7O72 - chains N and R of the 30 polymer chains in the assembly; structure by electron microscopy, 3.40 A resolution.

== Chain N ==
Molecule: Non-template DNA
Sequence (106 nucleotides; each row starts with the number of its first residue):
     1 CGAGAACAGT AGCACGCTGT GTATATAATA GCTATGGAAC GTTCGATTCA CCTCCGATGT
    61 GTGTTGTACA TACATAAAAA TATCATAGCA CAACTGCGCT GTGTCA
Disordered / not traced: 1-10, 76-106

== Chain R ==
Protein: Transcription initiation factor IIF subunit beta
Organism: Saccharomyces cerevisiae S288C
Notes: EC 3.6.4.12
UniProt: P41896 (T2FB_YEAST); residue numbers follow UniProt; this construct covers 1-400
Chain sequence (400 residues; numbered 1 to 400; the number before each row is that of its first residue):
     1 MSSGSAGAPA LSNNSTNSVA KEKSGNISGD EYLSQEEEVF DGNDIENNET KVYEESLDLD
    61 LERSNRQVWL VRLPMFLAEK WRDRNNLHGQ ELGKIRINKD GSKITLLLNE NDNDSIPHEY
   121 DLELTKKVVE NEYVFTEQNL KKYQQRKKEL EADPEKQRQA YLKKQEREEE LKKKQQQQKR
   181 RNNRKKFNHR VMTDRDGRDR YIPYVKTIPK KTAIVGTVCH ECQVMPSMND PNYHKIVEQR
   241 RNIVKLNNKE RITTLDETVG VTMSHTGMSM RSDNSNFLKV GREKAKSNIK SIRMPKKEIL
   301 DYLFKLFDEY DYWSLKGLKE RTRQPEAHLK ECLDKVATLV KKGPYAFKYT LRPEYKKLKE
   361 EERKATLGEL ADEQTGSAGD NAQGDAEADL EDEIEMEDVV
Disordered / not traced: 1-37, 145-197, 341-347, 359-400
Curated features (UniProtKB/Swiss-Prot):
  - modified residue (Phosphoserine): Ser-28, Ser-34, Ser-56

== Chain N / chain R interface ==
Residue-residue contacts (10; chain N residue first):
  DA30(N) / Ile-292(R)  phosphate contact
  DG31(N) / Lys-290(R)  phosphate contact
  DG31(N) / Ser-291(R)  sugar contact
  DG31(N) / Ile-292(R)  phosphate contact
  DG31(N) / Arg-293(R)  hydrogen bond to the phosphate
  DG31(N) / Pro-325(R)  phosphate contact
  DC32(N) / Lys-290(R)  phosphate contact
  DC32(N) / Ser-291(R)  hydrogen bond to the phosphate
  DC32(N) / Pro-325(R)  phosphate contact
  DT33(N) / Asn-288(R)  hydrogen bond to the phosphate
Interface residues without a listed pair, chain N (5 interface residues in all): DG41
Interface residues without a listed pair, chain R (9 interface residues in all): Ile-289, Glu-326, Val-340

== Overview ==
5 residues of chain N and 9 residues of chain R are in contact, with 3 hydrogen bonds. Among the polar pairs
are DG31(N)/Arg-293(R), DC32(N)/Ser-291(R) and DT33(N)/Asn-288(R).
Here chain N is Non-template DNA and chain R is Transcription initiation factor IIF subunit beta
(Saccharomyces cerevisiae S288C). Entry 7O72 (Yeast RNA polymerase II transcription pre-initiation complex
with closed promoter DNA) was determined by electron microscopy together with 7O4I, 7O4J, 7O4K, 7O4L, 7O73 and
7O75 from the same study.
